6HUU - chains C and D of the 28 polymer chains in the assembly; structure by X-ray diffraction, 2.80 A resolution.

# Chain C
Protein: Proteasome subunit alpha type-4
From: Saccharomyces cerevisiae (strain ATCC 204508 / S288c)
Notes: EC 3.4.25.1
UniProt: P40303 (PSA4_YEAST); residues -1 to 252 here correspond to UniProt positions 1-254 (UniProt number = residue number + 2)
Sequence (254 residues; each row starts with the number of its first residue; numbers below 1 keep their minus sign (Met-1 is residue -1)):
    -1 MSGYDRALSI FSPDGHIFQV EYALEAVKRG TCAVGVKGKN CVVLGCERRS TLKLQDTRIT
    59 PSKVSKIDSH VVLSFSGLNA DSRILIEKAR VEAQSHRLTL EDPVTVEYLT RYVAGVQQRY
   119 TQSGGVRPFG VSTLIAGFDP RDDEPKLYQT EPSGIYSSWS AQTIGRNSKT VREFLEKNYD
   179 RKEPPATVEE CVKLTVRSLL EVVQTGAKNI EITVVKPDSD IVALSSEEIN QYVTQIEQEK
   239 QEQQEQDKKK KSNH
Unresolved in the structure: -1 to 0, 241-252
Curated features (UniProtKB/Swiss-Prot):
  - modified residue: Thr58 (Phosphothreonine)

# Chain D
Protein: Proteasome subunit alpha type-5
From: Saccharomyces cerevisiae (strain ATCC 204508 / S288c)
Notes: EC 3.4.25.1
UniProt: P32379 (PSA5_YEAST); residues -7 to 252 here correspond to UniProt positions 1-260 (UniProt number = residue number + 8)
Sequence (260 residues; each row starts with the number of its first residue; numbers below 1 keep their minus sign (Met-7 is residue -7)):
    -7 MFLTRSEYDR GVSTFSPEGR LFQVEYSLEA IKLGSTAIGI ATKEGVVLGV EKRATSPLLE
    53 SDSIEKIVEI DRHIGCAMSG LTADARSMIE HARTAAVTHN LYYDEDINVE SLTQSVCDLA
   113 LRFGEGASGE ERLMSRPFGV ALLIAGHDAD DGYQLFHAEP SGTFYRYNAK AIGSGSEGAQ
   173 AELLNEWHSS LTLKEAELLV LKILKQVMEE KLDENNAQLS CITKQDGFKI YDNEKTAELI
   233 KELKEKEAAE SPEEADVEMS
Unresolved in the structure: -7 to 0, 118-124, 243-252

# How chain C and chain D interact
Pairs across the interface (63):
  Asp3(C) with Glu117(D)
  Arg4(C) with Glu117(D)
  Ala5(C) with Val4(D), hydrophobic; Glu117(D); Ser127(D)
  Ser7(C) with Ser127(D); Arg128(D)
  Ile8(C) with Gln15(D)
  Phe9(C) with Gln15(D); Tyr18(D), hydrophobic; Ser19(D); Ala22(D), hydrophobic; Leu73(D), hydrophobic; Arg128(D); Pro129(D); Gly131(D)
  Ser10(C) with Tyr18(D)
  Pro11(C) with Tyr18(D), hydrophobic; Glu21(D)
  Asp12(C) with Glu21(D)
  Gly13(C) with Tyr18(D); Glu21(D); Ala22(D)
  His14(C) with Leu25(D)
  Ile15(C) with Leu73(D), hydrophobic; Arg128(D)
  Lys35(C) with Glu52(D), salt bridge
  Gln116(C) with Ala75(D); Asp76(D)
  Thr119(C) with Arg128(D), hydrogen bond (backbone-side chain)
  Gln120(C) with Met126(D); Ser127(D), hydrogen bond (backbone-backbone); Arg128(D); Pro129(D); Phe130(D)
  Ser121(C) with Ser127(D)
  Gly122(C) with Ser127(D)
  Ser151(C) with Ala75(D)
  Gly152(C) with Ala75(D)
  Ile153(C) with Thr74(D); Ala75(D)
  Ser155(C) with Leu51(D); Ser55(D)
  Ser156(C) with Leu51(D); Glu52(D), hydrogen bond; Ser55(D), hydrogen bond (backbone-side chain)
  Trp157(C) with Thr47(D); Ser48(D); Leu50(D); Leu51(D); Glu52(D)
  Ser158(C) with Leu50(D), hydrogen bond (backbone-backbone); Glu52(D), hydrogen bond
  Ala159(C) with Leu50(D)
  Leu173(C) with Leu50(D), hydrophobic
  Glu174(C) with Ser48(D), hydrogen bond; Pro49(D); Leu50(D)
  Tyr177(C) with Leu50(D), hydrophobic
  Arg179(C) with Pro49(D), hydrogen bond (side chain-backbone); Leu50(D); Leu51(D), hydrogen bond (side chain-backbone); Glu52(D)
Also at the interface, not in a pair above, chain C (31 interface residues in all): Arg170
Also at the interface, not in a pair above, chain D (28 interface residues in all): Asp1, Ser53, Ser79

# Overview
31 residues of chain C face 28 of chain D across their interface; the contacts include 9 hydrogen bonds and 1
salt bridge. Polar pairs include Lys35(C)-Glu52(D), Thr119(C)-Arg128(D) and Ser156(C)-Glu52(D).
Chain C is Proteasome subunit alpha type-4 and chain D is Proteasome subunit alpha type-5, both from
Saccharomyces cerevisiae (strain ATCC 204508 / S288c); the structure, Yeast 20S proteasome with human beta2c
(S171G) in complex with 29, was determined by X-ray diffraction, deposited together with 6HTB, 6HTC, 6HTD,
6HTP, 6HTR, 6HUB and 30 further entries.
